Entry 3OTO (X-ray diffraction, 3.69 A resolution); this record covers chains A and L of the 21 polymer chains in the assembly.

Chain A:
Molecule: 16S rRNA
From: Thermus thermophilus
Sequence (1522 nucleotides; row label = number of the first residue in the row; note: 42 numbers in that range are skipped by the numbering (no residue carries them; nothing is unmodelled there); a row labelled like 190A-190L holds insertion residues (190A, then the next letters in order); numbering starts at 0):
     0 UUUGUUGGAG AGUUUGAUCC UGGCUCAGGG UGAACGCUGG CGGCGUGCCU AAGACAUGCA
    60 AGUCGUGCGG G
    73 CCGCGGGGUU UU
    88 ACUCCG
    95 UGGUC
   101 AGCGGCGGAC GGGUGAGUAA CGCGUGGGU
  129A G
   130 ACCUACCCGG AAGAGGGGGA CAACCCGGGG AAACUCGGGC UAAUCCCCCA UGUGGACCCG
   190 C
190A-190L CCCUUGGGGUGU
   191 GUCCAAAGGG CUUU
   216 GCCCGCUUCC GGAUGGGCCC GCGUCCCAUC AGCUAGUUGG UGGGGUAAUG GCCCACCAAG
   276 GCGACGACGG GUAGCCGGUC UGAGAGGAUG GCCGGCCACA GGGGCACUGA GACACGGGCC
   336 CCACUCCUAC GGGAGGCAGC AGUUAGGAAU CUUCCGCAAU GGGCGCAAGC CUGACGGAGC
   396 GACGCCGCUU GGAGGAAGAA GCCCUUCGGG GUGUAAACUC CUGAA
   442 CCCGGGACGA AACCCCCGAC GA
   474 GGGGACUGAC GGUACCGGG
   494 GUAAUAGCGC CGGCCAACUC CGUGCCAGCA GCCGCGGUAA UACGGAGGGC GCGAGCGUUA
   554 CCCGGAUUCA CUGGGCGUAA AGGGCGUGUA GGCGGCCUGG GGCGUCCCAU GUGAAAGACC
   614 ACGGCUCAAC CGUGGGGGAG CGUGGGAUAC GCUCAGGCUA GACGGUGGGA GAGGGUGGUG
   674 GAAUUCCCGG AGUAGCGGUG AAAUGCGCAG AUACCGGGAG GAACGCCGAU GGCGAAGGCA
   734 GCCACCUGGU CCACCCGUGA CGCUGAGGCG CGAAAGCGUG GGGAGCAAAC CGGAUUAGAU
   794 ACCCGGGUAG UCCACGCCCU AAACGAUGCG CGCUAGGUCU CUGGGUCU
   848 CCUGGGGGCC GAAGCUAACG CGUUAAGCGC GCCGCCUGGG GAGUACGGCC GCAAGGCUGA
   908 AACUCAAAGG AAUUGACGGG GGCCCGCACA AGCGGUGGAG CAUGUGGUUU AAUUCGAAGC
   968 AACGCGAAGA ACCUUACCAG GCCUUGACAU GCUAGG
 1003A G
  1004 AACCCGGGUG AAAGCCUGGG GUGCCCC
1030A-1030D GCGA
  1031 GGGGAGCCCU AGCACAGGUG CUGCAUGGCC GUCGUCAGCU CGUGCCGUGA GGUGUUGGGU
  1091 UAAGUCCCGC AACGAGCGCA ACCCCCGCCG UUAGUUGCCA GCGGUUCGGC CGGGCACUCU
  1151 AACGGGACUG CCCGCGAAA
  1171 GCGGGAGGAA GGAGGGGACG ACGUCUGGUC AGCAUGGCCC UUACGGCCUG GGCGACACAC
  1231 GUGCUACAAU GCCCACUACA AAGCGAUGCC ACCCGGCAAC GGGGAGCUAA UCGCAAAAAG
  1291 GUGGGCCCAG UUCGGAUUGG GGUCUGCAAC CCGACCCCAU GAAGCCGGAA UCGCUAGUAA
  1351 UCGCGGAUCA G
 1361A C
  1362 CAUGCCGCGG UGAAUACGUU CCCGGGCCUU GUACACACCG CCCGUCACGC CAUGGGAGCG
  1422 GGCUCUACCC GAAGUCGCCG GG
  1446 AGCCUACGGG
  1459 CAGGCGCCGA GGGUAGGGCC CGUGACUGGG GCGAAGUCGU AACAAGGUAG CUGUACCGGA
  1519 AGGUGCGGCU GGAUCACCUC CUUUCU
Disordered / not traced: 0-4, 1535-1538
From the paper describing this entry:
  - contacts within the chain: G1516-A1519 (hydrogen bond)
  - conformationally variable residues (domain motion, loop rearrangement): A792, U793, A794, C1054, A1492, A1493, G1517, A1518, A1519

Chain L:
Name: 30S ribosomal protein S12
From: Thermus thermophilus
UniProtKB: P17293 (RS12_THETH); numbering as in UniProt (aligned over 1-135)
Sequence (135 residues; each row starts with the number of its first residue):
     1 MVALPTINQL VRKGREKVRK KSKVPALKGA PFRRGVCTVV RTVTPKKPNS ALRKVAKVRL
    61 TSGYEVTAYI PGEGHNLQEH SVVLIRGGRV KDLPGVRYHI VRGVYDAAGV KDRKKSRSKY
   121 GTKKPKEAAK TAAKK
Disordered / not traced: 1-4, 129-135

Interface between chain A and chain L:
Pairs across the interface (119):
  U24(A) with Lys23(L), salt bridge to the phosphate
  A33(A) with Phe32(L), base contact
  C34(A) with Phe32(L), sugar contact; Val101(L), sugar contact; Val104(L), phosphate contact
  G35(A) with Val104(L), phosphate contact; Ser118(L), hydrogen bond to the sugar; Gly121(L), sugar contact
  C36(A) with Arg117(L), hydrogen bond to the sugar; Ser118(L), hydrogen bond to the sugar; Thr122(L), sugar contact; Lys123(L), salt bridge to the phosphate; Lys124(L), hydrogen bond to the phosphate
  U37(A) with Lys123(L), salt bridge to the phosphate; Lys124(L), hydrogen bond to the phosphate
  U49(A) with Lys28(L), sugar contact
  C241(A) with Arg19(L), hydrogen bond to the sugar
  G302(A) with Lys17(L), salt bridge to the phosphate
  A303(A) with Lys17(L), phosphate contact
  G362(A) with Arg33(L), phosphate contact; Arg34(L), salt bridge to the phosphate; Thr61(L), phosphate contact
  A363(A) with Lys28(L), base contact; Ala30(L), base contact; Pro31(L), base contact; Phe32(L), sugar contact; Arg33(L), hydrogen bond to the base; Arg34(L), salt bridge to the phosphate; Thr61(L), hydrogen bond to the phosphate
  A364(A) with Lys28(L), base contact
  G500(A) with Lys124(L), salt bridge to the phosphate
  C501(A) with Arg117(L), salt bridge to the phosphate; Ser118(L), hydrogen bond to the phosphate; Lys124(L), salt bridge to the phosphate
  G502(A) with Lys115(L), phosphate contact; Ser116(L), phosphate contact; Arg117(L), hydrogen bond to the phosphate; Ser118(L), hydrogen bond to the phosphate; Lys119(L), hydrogen bond to the phosphate
  C503(A) with Ser116(L), hydrogen bond to the phosphate; Lys119(L), salt bridge to the phosphate
  C518(A) with Ser50(L), phosphate contact
  C519(A) with Ser50(L), hydrogen bond to the phosphate
  A520(A) with Ala51(L), phosphate contact; Leu52(L), hydrogen bond to the phosphate; Lys54(L), salt bridge to the phosphate; Glu73(L), hydrogen bond to the sugar
  G521(A) with Asn49(L), base contact; Arg53(L), hydrogen bond to the base; Lys54(L), salt bridge to the phosphate; Gly72(L), sugar contact; Glu73(L), phosphate contact
  C522(A) with Asn49(L), base contact; Arg53(L), base contact; Tyr69(L), hydrogen bond to the phosphate; Pro71(L), phosphate contact; Gly72(L), hydrogen bond to the phosphate; Asp92(L), hydrogen bond to the base; Tyr120(L), sugar contact
  A523(A) with Arg53(L), base contact; Val90(L), base contact; Lys91(L), base contact; Asp92(L), hydrogen bond to the base; Tyr120(L), phosphate contact
  C526(A) with Lys91(L), salt bridge to the phosphate
  G527(A) with Asn49(L), base contact; Asp92(L), base contact
  C528(A) with Asn49(L), hydrogen bond to the base
  G529(A) with Pro48(L), base contact; Asn49(L), hydrogen bond to the base; Ser50(L), hydrogen bond to the base; Ala51(L), base contact
  G537(A) with Arg113(L), salt bridge to the phosphate
  G538(A) with Arg113(L), salt bridge to the phosphate; Lys114(L), hydrogen bond to the phosphate; Lys115(L), hydrogen bond to the phosphate
  A539(A) with Lys114(L), phosphate contact; Lys115(L), salt bridge to the phosphate
  G550(A) with Lys119(L), sugar contact
  U551(A) with Arg86(L), sugar contact; Lys119(L), sugar contact
  U552(A) with Pro31(L), hydrogen bond to the sugar; Phe32(L), base contact; Arg86(L), sugar contact; Gly87(L), hydrogen bond to the sugar
  A553(A) with Val24(L), phosphate contact; Gly29(L), hydrogen bond to the sugar; Pro31(L), sugar contact; Gly87(L), phosphate contact
  C554(A) with Ser22(L), hydrogen bond to the phosphate
  C555(A) with Lys20(L), salt bridge to the phosphate
  C562(A) with Arg15(L), base contact; Glu16(L), hydrogen bond to the sugar; Lys17(L), sugar contact
  A563(A) with Arg15(L), hydrogen bond to the base
  C564(A) with Leu10(L), sugar contact; Arg15(L), salt bridge to the phosphate
  G567(A) with Pro5(L), base contact; Arg15(L), hydrogen bond to the base
  G568(A) with Pro5(L), base contact
  G585(A) with Asn8(L), hydrogen bond to the sugar
  C879(A) with Thr6(L), base contact
  C880(A) with Thr6(L), hydrogen bond to the phosphate; Asn8(L), hydrogen bond to the phosphate; Gln9(L), base contact; Arg12(L), salt bridge to the phosphate
  G881(A) with Gln9(L), hydrogen bond to the phosphate; Arg12(L), salt bridge to the phosphate; Lys13(L), salt bridge to the phosphate
  C882(A) with Lys13(L), salt bridge to the phosphate
  U884(A) with Arg15(L), hydrogen bond to the base
  A909(A) with Lys21(L), phosphate contact
  C910(A) with Arg97(L), salt bridge to the phosphate
  U911(A) with Gly95(L), phosphate contact; Arg97(L), salt bridge to the phosphate
  C912(A) with Lys46(L), phosphate contact; Pro94(L), phosphate contact
  A913(A) with Lys46(L), salt bridge to the phosphate; Lys91(L), salt bridge to the phosphate
Interface residues without a listed pair, chain A (65 interface residues in all): A32, C242, C504, C525, G541, C556, A759, C883, A908, C1412, C1490, G1491, A1492
Interface residues without a listed pair, chain L (66 interface residues in all): Ile7, Val18, Lys47, Lys57, Leu84, Gly88, Tyr105, Asp112

In short:
The interface between chain A and chain L involves 65 residues on one side and 66 on the other, with 38
hydrogen bonds and 26 salt bridges. Polar pairs include A363(A)-Arg33(L), G521(A)-Arg53(L) and
C522(A)-Asp92(L). The paper reports conformational variability at A792(A), U793(A) and A794(A) among others;
contacts within the chain involving G1516(A) and A1519(A).
Here chain A is 16S rRNA and chain L is 30S ribosomal protein S12, both from Thermus thermophilus. Entry 3OTO
(Crystal Structure of the 30S ribosomal subunit from a KsgA mutant of Thermus thermophilus (HB8)) was
determined by X-ray diffraction.
